PDB entry 3UKD | X-ray diffraction, 1.90 A resolution | chain A

Chain A:
Molecule: Uridylmonophosphate/cytidylmonophosphate kinase
Organism: Dictyostelium discoideum
Notes: EC 2.7.4.14
UniProt: P20425 (KCY_DICDI); residues 1-194 here = UniProt positions 1-194
Sequence (194 residues; numbered 1 to 194; the number before each row is that of its first residue):
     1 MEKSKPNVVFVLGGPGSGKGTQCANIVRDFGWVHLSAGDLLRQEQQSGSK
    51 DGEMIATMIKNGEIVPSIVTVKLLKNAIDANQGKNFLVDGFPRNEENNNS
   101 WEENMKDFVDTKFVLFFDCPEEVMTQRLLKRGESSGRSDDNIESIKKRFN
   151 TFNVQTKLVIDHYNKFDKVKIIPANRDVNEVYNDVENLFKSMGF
Disordered / not traced: 1-3
Swiss-Prot annotation at these positions:
  - binding site (CMP): N98
Ion coordination: aluminium fluoride Al: R148 (together with ADP, cytidine-5'-monophosphate)
Ligand contacts:
  - ADP (adenosine-5'-diphosphate): G14, P15, G16, S17, G18, K19, G20, T21, R127, R131, A174, R176, D177, V178, V181
  - aluminium fluoride (AF3): G14, P15, G16, K19, R93, L128, R131, R137, R148
  - cytidine-5'-monophosphate (C5P): A37, G38, D39, L41, R42, M58, I59, G62, E63, I64, V65, T70, G90, F91, R93, N97, R137, D139, R148

In short:
Chain A binds ADP, cytidine-5'-monophosphate and aluminium fluoride. Curated annotation (UniProt) lists
CMP-binding residue N98.
Chain A is Uridylmonophosphate/cytidylmonophosphate kinase (Dictyostelium discoideum); the structure, Ump/cmp
kinase from slime mold complexed with ADP, cmp, and ALF3, was determined by X-ray diffraction, deposited
together with 2UKD and 4UKD.
